Entry 4OV6 (X-ray diffraction, 2.69 A resolution); this record covers chains B and F of the 3 polymer chains in the assembly.

== Chain B ==
Molecule: Proprotein convertase subtilisin/kexin type 9
Source organism: Homo sapiens
Notes: EC 3.4.21.-; fragment: catalytic domain
UniProtKB: Q8NBP7 (PCSK9_HUMAN); residue numbers follow UniProt; this construct covers 153-446
Sequence (294 residues; each row starts with the number of its first residue):
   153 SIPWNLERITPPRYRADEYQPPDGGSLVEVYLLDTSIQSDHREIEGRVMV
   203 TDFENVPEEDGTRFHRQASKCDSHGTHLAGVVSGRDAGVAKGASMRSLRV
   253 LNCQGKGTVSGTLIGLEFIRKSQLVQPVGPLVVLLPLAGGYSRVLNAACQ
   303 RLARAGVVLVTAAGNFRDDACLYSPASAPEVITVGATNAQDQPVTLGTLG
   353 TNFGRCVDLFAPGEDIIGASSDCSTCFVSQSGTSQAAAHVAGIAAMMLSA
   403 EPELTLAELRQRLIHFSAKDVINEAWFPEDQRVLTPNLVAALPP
Not modelled in the structure: 165-177
Disulfide bonds: Cys223-Cys255, Cys323-Cys358, Cys375-Cys378

== Chain F ==
Molecule: Adnectin
Source organism: Homo sapiens
Sequence (99 residues; numbered -1 to 97 plus 1 insertion-coded residue; 1 number in that range is skipped by the numbering (no residue carries it; nothing is unmodelled there); the number before each row is that of its first residue; numbers below 1 keep their minus sign (Gly-1 is residue -1)):
    -1 G
     1 VSDVPRDLEVVAATPTSLLISWPPPSHGYGYYRITYGETGGNSPVQEFTV
    51 PPGKGTATISGLKPGVDYTITVYAVEYPY
   79A K
    80 HSGYYHRPISINYRTEID

== Interface between chain B and chain F ==
Residue-residue contacts (39):
  Thr187(B) - Tyr77(F)
  Arg218(B) - Tyr29(F)
  Ala220(B) - Tyr29(F)  hydrophobic
  Ser221(B) - Tyr29(F)  hydrogen bond
  Ser225(B) - Glu76(F)
  Ser225(B) - Tyr84(F)  hydrogen bond
  Cys255(B) - Tyr77(F)
  Gln256(B) - Tyr77(F)
  Gln256(B) - Tyr79(F)
  Gly257(B) - Tyr77(F)
  Gly257(B) - Tyr79(F)
  Asn317(B) - His80(F)  hydrogen bond (side chain-backbone)
  Asn317(B) - Ser81(F)
  Asn317(B) - Gly82(F)
  Phe318(B) - His80(F)
  Thr347(B) - Tyr73(F)
  Thr347(B) - Tyr83(F)
  Leu348(B) - Tyr73(F)
  Leu348(B) - Tyr83(F)  hydrophobic
  Gly349(B) - Arg33(F)
  Gly349(B) - Thr35(F)
  Gly349(B) - Tyr73(F)
  Thr350(B) - Val45(F)
  Thr350(B) - Gln46(F)
  Thr350(B) - Glu47(F)  hydrogen bond
  Leu351(B) - Lys79A(F)
  Leu351(B) - His80(F)
  Glu366(B) - Tyr83(F)  hydrogen bond
  Glu366(B) - Arg86(F)  salt bridge
  Asp367(B) - Arg86(F)
  Asp374(B) - Gly-1(F)  hydrogen bond (side chain-backbone)
  Val380(B) - His85(F)
  Ser381(B) - Tyr84(F)
  Ser381(B) - His85(F)  hydrogen bond (backbone-backbone)
  Gln382(B) - Tyr83(F)
  Gln382(B) - Tyr84(F)  hydrogen bond
  Ser383(B) - Gly82(F)
  Ser383(B) - Tyr83(F)  hydrogen bond (backbone-backbone)
  Ser383(B) - Arg86(F)
Interface residues without a listed pair, chain B (24 interface residues in all): His226, Asn254

== In short ==
24 residues of chain B face 19 of chain F across their interface, with 9 hydrogen bonds and 1 salt bridge.
Among the polar pairs are Glu366(B)-Arg86(F), Ser221(B)-Tyr29(F) and Ser225(B)-Tyr84(F).
Chain B is Proprotein convertase subtilisin/kexin type 9 and chain F is Adnectin, both from Homo sapiens; the
structure, Crystal structure of PCSK9(53-451) with Adnectin, was determined by X-ray diffraction.
